PDB entry 5L7O | X-ray diffraction, 3.60 A resolution | chains B and C of the 3 polymer chains in the assembly

# Chain B
Protein: Capsid protein
Source organism: Triatoma virus
Reference sequence: Q9QEY5 (Q9QEY5_9VIRU); residue numbers follow UniProt; this construct covers 1-255
Chain sequence (255 residues; row label = number of the first residue in the row):
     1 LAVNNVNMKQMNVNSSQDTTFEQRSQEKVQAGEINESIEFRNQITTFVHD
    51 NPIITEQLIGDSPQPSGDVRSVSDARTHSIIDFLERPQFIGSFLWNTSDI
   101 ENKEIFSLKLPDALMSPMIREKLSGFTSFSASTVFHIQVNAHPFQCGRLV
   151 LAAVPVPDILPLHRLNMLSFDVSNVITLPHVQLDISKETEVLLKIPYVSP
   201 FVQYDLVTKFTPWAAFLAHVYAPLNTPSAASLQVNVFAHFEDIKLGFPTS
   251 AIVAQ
Unresolved in the structure: 1-76

# Chain C
Protein: Capsid protein
Source organism: Triatoma virus
Reference sequence: Q9QEY5 (Q9QEY5_9VIRU); residues 1-285 here correspond to UniProt positions 313-597 (UniProt number = residue number + 312)
Chain sequence (285 residues; numbered 1 to 285; the number before each row is that of its first residue):
     1 SKPLTTIPPTIVVQRPSQYFNNADGVDQGLPLSLKYGNEVILKTPFAGTS
    51 SDEMALEYVLKIPNYFSRFKYSSTSLPKQVLWTSPVHPQIIRNHVTVVDA
   101 PGQPTLLAYATGFFKYWRGGLVYTFRFVKTNYHSGRVQITFHPFVGYDDV
   151 MDSDGKIVRDEYVYRVVVDLRDQTEATLVVPFTSLTPYKVCADVFNSANR
   201 PKYNYEPRDFKVYDNTTDQFFTGTLCVSALTPLVSSSAVVSSTIDVLVEV
   251 KASDDFEVAVPNTPLWLPVDSLTERPSLDGVPIAQ
Unresolved in the structure: 277-285
Differences from the reference sequence: conflict Met-54 (Val366 in Q9QEY5)

# Interface between chain B and chain C
Contacting residue pairs - 47 pairs, chain B then chain C:
  Glu-101(B) with Tyr-65(C), hydrogen bond; Arg-68(C), salt bridge
  Pro-143(B) with Thr-130(C); Tyr-132(C)
  Phe-144(B) with Thr-130(C); Tyr-132(C), hydrophobic; Val-239(C); Val-240(C)
  Gln-145(B) with Thr-130(C)
  Cys-146(B) with Val-128(C); Lys-129(C); Thr-130(C)
  Gly-147(B) with Val-128(C)
  Arg-148(B) with Arg-126(C); Val-128(C)
  His-163(B) with Val-269(C); Asp-270(C)
  Met-167(B) with Gln-103(C)
  Phe-170(B) with Val-95(C), hydrophobic; Thr-96(C)
  Asp-171(B) with Arg-92(C), salt bridge
  Val-172(B) with Tyr-65(C), hydrophobic
  Ser-173(B) with Tyr-65(C), hydrogen bond (side chain-backbone)
  Ile-176(B) with Pro-63(C); Tyr-65(C), hydrophobic
  Thr-177(B) with Ile-62(C); Pro-63(C); Leu-106(C)
  Gln-182(B) with Arg-126(C), hydrogen bond; Glu-249(C), hydrogen bond
  Ser-186(B) with Lys-129(C), hydrogen bond (side chain-backbone)
  Lys-187(B) with Asn-131(C); Thr-174(C)
  Val-198(B) with Ala-47(C), hydrophobic
  Tyr-221(B) with Tyr-65(C); Leu-247(C), hydrophobic; Glu-249(C), hydrogen bond
  Ala-222(B) with Val-128(C), hydrophobic; Leu-247(C), hydrophobic
  Pro-223(B) with Asp-245(C)
  Asn-225(B) with Ser-241(C), hydrogen bond; Thr-243(C), hydrogen bond (side chain-backbone); Ile-244(C)
  Thr-226(B) with Ser-241(C)
  Pro-227(B) with Val-239(C); Val-240(C); Ser-241(C)
Other interface residues (no listed pair), chain B (28 interface residues in all): Pro-161, His-180, Asp-184
Other interface residues (no listed pair), chain C (32 interface residues in all): Gly-48, Asn-64, His-133, Glu-175, Ser-237

# Summary
28 residues of chain B face 32 of chain C across their interface, with 8 hydrogen bonds and 2 salt bridges.
Polar pairs include Glu-101(B)/Arg-68(C), Asp-171(B)/Arg-92(C) and Glu-101(B)/Tyr-65(C).
Here chain B is Capsid protein and chain C is Capsid protein, both from Triatoma virus. Entry 5L7O (X-ray
structure of Triatoma virus empty capsid) was determined by X-ray diffraction.
